Entry 1AIA (X-ray diffraction, 2.20 A resolution); this record covers chains A and B.

Chain A (and B):
Protein: Aspartate aminotransferase
Organism: Escherichia coli
Notes: EC 2.6.1.1; chain B of this document is another copy of the same molecule, construct and numbering; everything in this record applies to it too
Reference sequence: P00509 (AAT_ECOLI); the construct has insertions or renumbered stretches relative to UniProt, so the offset changes along the chain: 5-64 = UniProt 1-60; 66-126 = UniProt 61-121; 133-152 = UniProt 123-142; 154-231 = UniProt 143-220; 2 more segments
Amino-acid sequence (396 residues; row label = number of the first residue in the row; note: 9 numbers in that range are skipped by the numbering (no residue carries them; nothing is unmodelled there)):
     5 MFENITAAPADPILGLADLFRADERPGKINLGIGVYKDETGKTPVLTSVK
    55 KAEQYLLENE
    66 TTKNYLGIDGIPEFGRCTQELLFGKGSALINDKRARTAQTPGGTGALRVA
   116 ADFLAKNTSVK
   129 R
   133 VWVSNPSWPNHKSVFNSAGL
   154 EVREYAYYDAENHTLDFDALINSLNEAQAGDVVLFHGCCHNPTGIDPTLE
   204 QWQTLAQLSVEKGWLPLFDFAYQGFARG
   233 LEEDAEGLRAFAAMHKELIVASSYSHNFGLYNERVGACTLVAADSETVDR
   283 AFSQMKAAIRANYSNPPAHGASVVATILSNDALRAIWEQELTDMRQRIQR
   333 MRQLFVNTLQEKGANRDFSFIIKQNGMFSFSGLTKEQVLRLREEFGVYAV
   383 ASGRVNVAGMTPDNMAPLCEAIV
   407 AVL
Differences from the reference sequence: engineered mutation His258 (Lys246 in P00509)
Ligand contacts: 4'-deoxy-4'-aminopyridoxal-5'-phosphate (PMP): Gly107, Gly108, Thr109, Leu112, Trp140, His143, His189, Asn194, Asp222, Ala224, Tyr225, Ser255, Ser257, His258, Arg266
Curated features (UniProtKB/Swiss-Prot):
  - binding site (L-aspartate): Gly38, Trp140, Asn194, Arg386

Interface between chain A and chain B:
Pairs across the interface (151; chain A residue first):
  Met5(A) - Gly183(B)
  Met5(A) - Leu218(B)  hydrophobic
  Met5(A) - Glu249(B)  hydrogen bond (backbone-side chain)
  Phe6(A) - Phe118(B)  hydrophobic
  Phe6(A) - Glu249(B)  hydrogen bond (backbone-side chain)
  Phe6(A) - Leu272(B)  hydrophobic
  Phe6(A) - Val273(B)
  Phe6(A) - Thr279(B)
  Glu7(A) - Arg282(B)  hydrogen bond (backbone-side chain)
  Ile9(A) - Phe118(B)  hydrophobic
  Ile9(A) - Asn122(B)
  Ile9(A) - Thr123(B)
  Ile9(A) - Arg282(B)  hydrogen bond (backbone-side chain)
  Ile9(A) - Ala283(B)  hydrophobic
  Ile9(A) - Gln286(B)
  Thr10(A) - Arg282(B)
  Thr10(A) - Gln286(B)  hydrogen bond (backbone-side chain)
  Ala11(A) - Arg282(B)
  Ala11(A) - Ser285(B)  hydrogen bond (backbone-side chain)
  Ala12(A) - Ser285(B)
  Ala12(A) - Gln286(B)
  Asp15(A) - Arg292(B)  salt bridge
  Leu18(A) - Ile73(B)  hydrophobic
  Leu18(A) - Arg292(B)
  Val39(A) - Asn69(B)
  Val39(A) - Tyr70(B)  hydrophobic
  Thr47(A) - Thr66(B)
  Thr47(A) - Thr67(B)  hydrogen bond (backbone-side chain)
  Pro48(A) - Thr66(B)
  Val49(A) - Thr66(B)
  Val49(A) - Thr67(B)
  Val49(A) - Lys68(B)
  Lys54(A) - Leu60(B)
  Lys54(A) - Leu61(B)  hydrogen bond (side chain-backbone)
  Lys54(A) - Glu64(B)  hydrogen bond (side chain-backbone)
  Glu57(A) - Leu61(B)
  Glu57(A) - Lys68(B)  salt bridge
  Gln58(A) - Leu61(B)
  Leu61(A) - Lys54(B)  hydrogen bond (backbone-side chain)
  Leu61(A) - Glu57(B)
  Leu61(A) - Gln58(B)
  Leu61(A) - Leu61(B)  hydrophobic
  Glu64(A) - Lys54(B)  hydrogen bond (backbone-side chain)
  Thr66(A) - Thr47(B)
  Thr66(A) - Pro48(B)
  Thr66(A) - Val49(B)
  Thr67(A) - Thr47(B)  hydrogen bond (side chain-backbone)
  Thr67(A) - Val49(B)
  Lys68(A) - Val49(B)
  Lys68(A) - Glu57(B)  salt bridge
  Lys68(A) - Gly261(B)
  Lys68(A) - Tyr263(B)
  Lys68(A) - Asn264(B)  hydrogen bond (backbone-backbone)
  Lys68(A) - Glu265(B)  salt bridge
  Asn69(A) - Val39(B)
  Asn69(A) - Asn264(B)  hydrogen bond (backbone-side chain)
  Tyr70(A) - Val39(B)  hydrophobic
  Tyr70(A) - Ser257(B)
  Tyr70(A) - His258(B)
  Tyr70(A) - Tyr263(B)
  Tyr70(A) - Asn264(B)
  Tyr70(A) - Arg266(B)
  Leu71(A) - Asn264(B)
  Ile73(A) - Leu18(B)  hydrophobic
  Pro106(A) - Tyr295(B)
  Thr109(A) - Arg292(B)
  Thr109(A) - Asn294(B)
  Thr109(A) - Ser296(B)
  Gly110(A) - Asn294(B)
  Arg113(A) - Arg113(B)
  Arg113(A) - Asp117(B)  salt bridge
  Arg113(A) - Ala293(B)  hydrogen bond (side chain-backbone)
  Arg113(A) - Asn294(B)
  Asp117(A) - Arg113(B)  salt bridge
  Phe118(A) - Ile9(B)  hydrophobic
  Lys121(A) - Ser149(B)
  Asn122(A) - Ile9(B)
  Ser124(A) - Met5(B)
  Asn142(A) - Arg292(B)  hydrogen bond (side chain-backbone)
  Ser145(A) - Ala293(B)
  Val146(A) - Ala293(B)
  Ser149(A) - Lys121(B)
  Ser149(A) - Ala293(B)
  Gly183(A) - Met5(B)
  Glu249(A) - Met5(B)  hydrogen bond (side chain-backbone)
  Glu249(A) - Phe6(B)
  Ser257(A) - Tyr70(B)
  Gly261(A) - Lys68(B)
  Leu262(A) - Lys68(B)
  Tyr263(A) - Lys68(B)  hydrogen bond (backbone-backbone)
  Tyr263(A) - Asn69(B)
  Tyr263(A) - Tyr70(B)  hydrophobic
  Asn264(A) - Lys68(B)  hydrogen bond (backbone-backbone)
  Asn264(A) - Asn69(B)  hydrogen bond (side chain-backbone)
  Asn264(A) - Tyr70(B)
  Asn264(A) - Leu71(B)
  Asn264(A) - Pro298(B)
  Asn264(A) - Pro299(B)
  Asn264(A) - Ala300(B)  hydrogen bond (backbone-backbone)
  Glu265(A) - Lys68(B)  salt bridge
  Glu265(A) - Pro299(B)
  Glu265(A) - Ala300(B)
  Glu265(A) - His301(B)  hydrogen bond (side chain-backbone)
  Arg266(A) - Tyr70(B)
  Arg266(A) - Tyr295(B)  hydrogen bond (side chain-backbone)
  Arg266(A) - Ser296(B)
  Arg266(A) - Asn297(B)  hydrogen bond
  Arg266(A) - Pro298(B)
  Arg266(A) - Pro299(B)
  Leu272(A) - Phe6(B)  hydrophobic
  Val273(A) - Phe6(B)
  Ala274(A) - Phe6(B)  hydrophobic
  Thr279(A) - Phe6(B)
  Arg282(A) - Glu7(B)  hydrogen bond (side chain-backbone)
  Arg282(A) - Ile9(B)  hydrogen bond (side chain-backbone)
  Arg282(A) - Thr10(B)
  Arg282(A) - Ala11(B)
  Ala283(A) - Ile9(B)  hydrophobic
  Ser285(A) - Ala11(B)
  Ser285(A) - Ala12(B)  hydrogen bond (side chain-backbone)
  Gln286(A) - Ile9(B)
  Gln286(A) - Thr10(B)  hydrogen bond (side chain-backbone)
  Gln286(A) - Ala11(B)  hydrogen bond (side chain-backbone)
  Gln286(A) - Ala12(B)
  Arg292(A) - Asp15(B)  salt bridge
  Arg292(A) - Leu18(B)
  Arg292(A) - Thr109(B)
  Arg292(A) - Asn142(B)  hydrogen bond (backbone-side chain)
  Ala293(A) - Arg113(B)  hydrogen bond (backbone-side chain)
  Ala293(A) - Ser145(B)
  Ala293(A) - Val146(B)
  Ala293(A) - Ser149(B)  hydrogen bond (backbone-side chain)
  Asn294(A) - Thr109(B)
  Asn294(A) - Gly110(B)
  Asn294(A) - Arg113(B)
  Asn294(A) - Asn294(B)  hydrogen bond
  Tyr295(A) - Pro106(B)
  Tyr295(A) - Thr109(B)
  Tyr295(A) - Arg266(B)  hydrogen bond (backbone-side chain)
  Ser296(A) - Thr109(B)
  Ser296(A) - Arg266(B)
  Asn297(A) - Arg266(B)  hydrogen bond
  Pro298(A) - Asn264(B)
  Pro298(A) - Arg266(B)
  Pro299(A) - Asn264(B)
  Pro299(A) - Arg266(B)
  Pro299(A) - Pro299(B)  hydrophobic
  Ala300(A) - Asn264(B)  hydrogen bond (backbone-backbone)
  Ala300(A) - Glu265(B)
  His301(A) - Glu265(B)  hydrogen bond (backbone-side chain)
  His301(A) - His301(B)
Also at the interface, not in a pair above, chain A (75 interface residues in all): Val53, Leu60, Leu119, Thr123, Val125, Trp140, Leu218, Ile251, His258, Ala289
Also at the interface, not in a pair above, chain B (75 interface residues in all): Val53, Leu119, Ser124, Val125, Trp140, Ile251, Leu262, Ala274, Ala290

In short:
Chain A and chain B each contribute 75 residues to their interface, with 37 hydrogen bonds and 8 salt bridges.
Among the polar pairs are Asp15(A)-Arg292(B), Glu57(A)-Lys68(B) and Lys68(A)-Glu265(B). Chain A binds
4'-deoxy-4'-aminopyridoxal-5'-phosphate. From UniProt: 4 L-aspartate-binding residues on chain A.
Both chains are Aspartate aminotransferase (Escherichia coli). Entry 1AIA (Structural basis for the catalytic
activity of aspartate aminotransferase K258H lacking the pyridoxal-5'-phosphate binding lysine residue) was
determined by X-ray diffraction, deposited together with 1AIB, 1AIC, 1AKA, 1AKB and 1AKC.
